PDB entry 1JT0 | X-ray diffraction, 2.90 A resolution | chains E and B of the 6 polymer chains in the assembly

[Chain E]
Molecule: QACA operator
Sequence (28 nucleotides; row label = number of the first residue in the row):
     7 CTTATAGACCGATCGATCGGTCTATAAG

[Chain B]
Name: Hypothetical transcriptional regulator in qaca 5'REGION
From: Staphylococcus aureus
Reference sequence: P0A0N4 (QACR_STAAU); residues 1-188 here = UniProt positions 1-188
Chain sequence (194 residues; each row starts with the number of its first residue):
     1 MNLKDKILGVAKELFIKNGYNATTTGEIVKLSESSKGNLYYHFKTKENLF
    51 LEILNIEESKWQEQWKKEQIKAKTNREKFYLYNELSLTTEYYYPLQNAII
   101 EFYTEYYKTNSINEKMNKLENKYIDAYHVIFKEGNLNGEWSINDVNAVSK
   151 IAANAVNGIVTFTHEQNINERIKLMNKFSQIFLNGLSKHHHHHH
Disordered / not traced: 1, 190-194
Differences from the reference sequence: engineered mutation Ala72 (Cys in P0A0N4), Ser141 (Cys in P0A0N4); expression tag (189-194)
From the paper describing this entry:
  - binding site for QACA operator: Thr25, Lys36, Gly37, Tyr40, Lys46
  - binding site for QACA operator (chain E): Ser34, Ser35, Lys36, Gly37, Asn38, Tyr40, Tyr41, His42
  - mutagenesis - C72A/C141S: unchanged binding to QACA operator (chain E) (citing earlier work)

[Interface between chain E and chain B]
Pairs across the interface (13; chain E residue first):
  DC20(E) - Thr24(B)  phosphate contact
  DG21(E) - Thr23(B)  phosphate contact
  DG21(E) - Thr24(B)  phosphate contact
  DG21(E) - Thr25(B)  hydrogen bond to the phosphate
  DG21(E) - Lys36(B)  hydrogen bond to the base
  DG21(E) - Tyr40(B)  sugar contact
  DG21(E) - Lys46(B)  salt bridge to the phosphate
  DA22(E) - Lys36(B)  base contact
  DA22(E) - Tyr40(B)  hydrogen bond to the phosphate
  DA22(E) - Thr45(B)  phosphate contact
  DA22(E) - Lys46(B)  hydrogen bond to the phosphate
  DT23(E) - Tyr40(B)  base contact
  DC24(E) - Gly37(B)  base contact
Also at the interface, not in a pair above, chain B (11 interface residues in all): Gly26, Lys44, Glu47

[Summary]
5 residues of chain E face 11 of chain B across their interface; the contacts include 4 hydrogen bonds and 1
salt bridge. Polar pairs include DG21(E)-Lys36(B), DG21(E)-Thr25(B) and DA22(E)-Tyr40(B). The paper reports a
binding site for QACA operator (chain E) at Ser34(B), Ser35(B) and Lys36(B) among others; C72A/C141S of chain
B leave binding to QACA operator (chain E) unchanged.
Here chain E is QACA operator and chain B is Hypothetical transcriptional regulator in qaca 5'REGION
(Staphylococcus aureus). Entry 1JT0 (Crystal structure of a cooperative QacR-DNA complex) was determined by
X-ray diffraction.
